4Z2B - chain A; structure by X-ray diffraction, 1.80 A resolution.

[Chain A]
Protein: 2', 5'-phosphodiesterase 12
From: Homo sapiens
Notes: EC 3.1.4.-, 3.1.13.4
UniProt: Q6L8Q7 (PDE12_HUMAN); numbering as in UniProt (aligned over 155-609)
Sequence (455 residues; row label = number of the first residue in the row):
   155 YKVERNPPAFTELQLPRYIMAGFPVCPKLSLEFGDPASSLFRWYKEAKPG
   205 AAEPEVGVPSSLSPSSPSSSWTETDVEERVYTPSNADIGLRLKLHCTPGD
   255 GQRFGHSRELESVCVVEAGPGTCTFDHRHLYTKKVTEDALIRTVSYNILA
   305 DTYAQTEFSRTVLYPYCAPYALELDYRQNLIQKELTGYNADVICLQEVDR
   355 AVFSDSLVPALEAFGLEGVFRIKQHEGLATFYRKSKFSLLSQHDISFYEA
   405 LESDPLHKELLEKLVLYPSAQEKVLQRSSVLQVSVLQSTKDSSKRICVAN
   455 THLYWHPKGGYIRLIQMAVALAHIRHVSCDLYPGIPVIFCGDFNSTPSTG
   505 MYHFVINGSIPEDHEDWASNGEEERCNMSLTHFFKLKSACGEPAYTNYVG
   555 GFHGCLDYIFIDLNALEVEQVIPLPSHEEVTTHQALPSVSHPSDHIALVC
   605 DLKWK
Disordered / not traced: 155-160
Ion coordination: Mg2+: D598 (together with 4LC)
Small-molecule neighbours: 4LC (3-(6-{[(2S,3S)-3-(hydroxymethyl)-2-phenylmorpholin-4-yl]carbonyl}-1-methyl-1H-benzimidazol-2-yl)-1H-indole-6-carbonitrile): Y307, T310, F312, S313, L317, Y318, E351, H456, W459, H460, P461, R467, N498, S499, T500, T503, F556, L560, D598
Swiss-Prot annotation at these positions:
  - active site: D496 (Proton donor/acceptor)
  - binding site (Mg(2+)): E351, D496, N498
  - modified residue: S217 (Phosphoserine)
What the authors report for this chain:
  - binding site for 4LC: Y307, E351, T500
  - specificity-determining residues: A308 to T315, V316, T500, G555, L560 (proposed by the authors, not directly observed)

[In short]
Ligands of chain A: compound 4LC. UniProt lists active-site residue D496 and 3 Mg2+-binding residues. From the
paper: a binding site for 4LC at Y307, E351 and T500; specificity determinants A308, V316 and T500 among
others.
Chain A is 2', 5'-phosphodiesterase 12 (Homo sapiens); the structure, The structure of human PDE12 residues
161-609 in complex with GSK3036342A, was determined by X-ray diffraction (same publication as 4Z0V).
